Entry 8G9Y (electron microscopy, 4.28 A resolution (low resolution: residue-level contacts below are approximate; hydrogen-bond / salt-bridge calls are withheld)); this record covers chains E and G of the 8 polymer chains in the assembly.

# Chain E (and G)
Name: Envelope glycoprotein gp120
Source organism: Human immunodeficiency virus 1
Notes: chain G of this document is another copy of the same molecule, construct and numbering; everything in this record applies to it too
UniProtKB: Q2N0S6 (Q2N0S6_9HIV1); the construct lacks a stretch of the UniProt sequence and is renumbered around it, so the offset changes along the chain: 31-141 = UniProt 30-140; 150-185 = UniProt 141-176; 187-309 = UniProt 186-308; 312-321 = UniProt 309-318; 2 more segments
Amino-acid sequence (481 residues; each row starts with the number of its first residue; note: 12 numbers in that range are skipped by the numbering (no residue carries them; nothing is unmodelled there); a row labelled like 185A-185I holds insertion residues (185A, then the next letters in order)):
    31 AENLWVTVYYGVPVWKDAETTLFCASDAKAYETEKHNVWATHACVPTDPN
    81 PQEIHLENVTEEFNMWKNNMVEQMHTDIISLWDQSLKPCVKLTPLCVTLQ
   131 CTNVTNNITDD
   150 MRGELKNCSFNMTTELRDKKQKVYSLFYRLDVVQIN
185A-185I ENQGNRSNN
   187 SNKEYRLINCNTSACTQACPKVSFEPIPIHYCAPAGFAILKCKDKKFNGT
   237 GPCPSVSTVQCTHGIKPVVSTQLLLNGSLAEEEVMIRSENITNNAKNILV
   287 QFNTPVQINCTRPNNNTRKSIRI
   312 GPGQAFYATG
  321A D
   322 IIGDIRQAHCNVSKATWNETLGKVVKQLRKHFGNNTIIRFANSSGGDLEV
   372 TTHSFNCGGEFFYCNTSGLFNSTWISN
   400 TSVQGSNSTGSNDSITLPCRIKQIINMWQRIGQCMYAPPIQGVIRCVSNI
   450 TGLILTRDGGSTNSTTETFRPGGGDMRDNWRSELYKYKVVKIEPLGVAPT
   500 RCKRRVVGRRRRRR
Unresolved in the structure: 185A-185I, 400-410, 506-513
Differences from the reference sequence: conflict Cys201 (Ile200 in Q2N0S6), Asn332 (Thr330 in Q2N0S6), Cys433 (Ala430 in Q2N0S6), Cys501 (Ala498 in Q2N0S6), Arg509 (Glu506 in Q2N0S6), Arg510 (Lys507 in Q2N0S6), Arg512 (Ala509 in Q2N0S6), Arg513 (Val510 in Q2N0S6)
Disulfide bonds: Cys54-Cys74, Cys119-Cys205, Cys126-Cys196, Cys131-Cys157, Cys201-Cys433, Cys218-Cys247, Cys228-Cys239, Cys296-Cys331, Cys378-Cys445, Cys385-Cys418
Glycans and other covalent adducts: N-acetylglucosamine (NAG) linked to Asn88, Asn133, Asn156, Asn160, Asn197, Asn234, Asn262, Asn276, Asn295, Asn301, Asn332, Asn339, Asn355, Asn363, Asn386, Asn392, Asn448

# Interface between chain E and chain G
Pairs across the interface - 18 pairs, chain E then chain G:
  Glu164(E) with Cys126(G); Arg192(G); Cys196(G)
  Leu165(E) with Cys126(G); Val127(G); Thr128(G); Arg192(G)
  Arg166(E) with Thr123(G); Cys126(G); Val127(G)
  Asp167(E) with Val127(G); Thr128(G)
  Lys168(E) with Thr128(G)
  Arg308(E) with Asn197(G)
  Pro313(E) with Cys196(G); Thr198(G); Ala200(G)
  Gly314(E) with Thr198(G)
Also at the interface, not in a pair above, chain G (12 interface residues in all): Pro124, Asn160, Ser199

# Overview
The interface between chain E and chain G involves 8 residues on one side and 12 on the other.
N-acetylglucosamine is covalently linked to Asn88(E), Asn133(E), Asn156(E), Asn160(E), Asn197(E) and Asn234(E)
and 11 more.
Chain E and chain G are both Envelope glycoprotein gp120 (Human immunodeficiency virus 1); the structure,
Cryo-EM structure of vFP49.02 Fab in complex with HIV-1 Env BG505 DS-SOSIP.664 (conformation 3), was
determined by electron microscopy together with 8FR6, 8G85, 8G9X and 8GAS from the same study.
